Entry 4AQA (X-ray diffraction, 1.96 A resolution); this record covers chains A and B.

# Chain A
Molecule: Cadherin-23
Source organism: Mus musculus
Notes: fragment: ec1-2, residues 24-228
UniProtKB: Q99PF4 (CAD23_MOUSE); residues 2-206 here correspond to UniProt positions 24-228 (UniProt number = residue number + 22)
Amino-acid sequence (214 residues; numbered 1 to 214; the number before each row is that of its first residue):
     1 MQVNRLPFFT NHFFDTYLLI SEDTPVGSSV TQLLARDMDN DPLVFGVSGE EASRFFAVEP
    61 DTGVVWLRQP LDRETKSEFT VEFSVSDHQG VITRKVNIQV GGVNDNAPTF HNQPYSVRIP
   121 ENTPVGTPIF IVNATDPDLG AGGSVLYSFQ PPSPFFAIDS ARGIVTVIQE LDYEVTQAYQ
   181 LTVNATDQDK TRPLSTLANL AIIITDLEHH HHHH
Not modelled in the structure: 207-214
Differences from the reference sequence: expression tag (1, 207-214); engineered mutation G102 (Asp124 in Q99PF4)
Metal / ion sites: Ca2+ site 1: N4, R5, D37, D39, D41, D87; Ca2+ site 2: E22, D72, E74, D105; Ca2+ site 3: E22, E74, V103, D105, D138 (together with chloride ion); Ca2+ site 4: N104, N106, D136, D138, G142, D187
Curated features (UniProtKB/Swiss-Prot):
  - glycosylation (N-linked (GlcNAc...) asparagine): N133, N184

# Chain B
Molecule: Protocadherin-15
Source organism: Mus musculus
Notes: fragment: ec1-2, residues 27-259
UniProtKB: Q99PJ1 (PCD15_MOUSE); residues 1-233 here correspond to UniProt positions 27-259 (UniProt number = residue number + 26)
Amino-acid sequence (242 residues; numbered 0 to 241; the number before each row is that of its first residue; numbering starts at 0):
     0 MQYDDDWQYE DCKLARGGPP ATIVAIDEES RNGTILVDNM LIKGTAGGPD PTIELSLKDN
    60 VDYWVLLDPV KQMLFLNSTG RVLDRDPPMN IHSIVVQVQC VNKKVGTVIY HEVRIVVRDR
   120 NDNSPTFKHE SYYATVNELT PVGTTIFTGF SGDNGATDID DGPNGQIEYV IQYNPEDPTS
   180 NDTFEIPLML TGNVVLRKRL NYEDKTRYYV IIQANDRAQN LNERRTTTTT LTVDLEHHHH
   240 HH
Not modelled in the structure: 237-241
Differences from the reference sequence: expression tag (0, 234-241)
Cystine bridges: C11-C99
Metal / ion sites: Ca2+ site 1: E27, D85, D118, R119, D121, D159; Ca2+ site 2: E27, E28, D83, D85, D121; Ca2+ site 3: N120, N122, D157, D159, N163, D215; K+: D157, D159
Curated features (UniProtKB/Swiss-Prot):
  - glycosylation (N-linked (GlcNAc...) asparagine): N31, N76, N180

# How chain A and chain B interact
Pairs across the interface - 31 pairs, chain A then chain B:
  V3(A) - P186(B)
  L6(A) - L189(B)  hydrophobic
  D15(A) - R117(B)
  T16(A) - V115(B)
  T16(A) - R117(B)
  Y17(A) - I22(B)
  Y17(A) - V115(B)  hydrophobic
  L19(A) - I22(B)  hydrophobic
  S77(A) - R113(B)  hydrogen bond
  E78(A) - S92(B)
  E78(A) - R113(B)  salt bridge
  R94(A) - P162(B)
  Q99(A) - R113(B)  hydrogen bond
  Q99(A) - V115(B)
  G102(A) - P19(B)
  L139(A) - P19(B)  hydrophobic
  L139(A) - A20(B)  hydrophobic
  L139(A) - E111(B)
  G140(A) - I108(B)
  G140(A) - Y109(B)  hydrogen bond (backbone-backbone)
  A141(A) - I108(B)
  S144(A) - V107(B)  hydrogen bond (side chain-backbone)
  S144(A) - I108(B)
  L146(A) - Y8(B)  hydrophobic
  L146(A) - T106(B)
  S160(A) - Y8(B)  hydrogen bond
  A161(A) - V104(B)
  A161(A) - G105(B)
  A161(A) - T106(B)
  R162(A) - V104(B)
  Q188(A) - K12(B)
Also at the interface, not in a pair above, chain A (23 interface residues in all): F8, H12, N97
Also at the interface, not in a pair above, chain B (25 interface residues in all): P18, A24, G161, L187, R216, Q218

# In short
The interface between chain A and chain B involves 23 residues on one side and 25 on the other; the contacts
include 5 hydrogen bonds and 1 salt bridge. Among the polar pairs are E78(A)-R113(B), S77(A)-R113(B) and
Q99(A)-R113(B).
Here chain A is Cadherin-23 and chain B is Protocadherin-15, both from Mus musculus. Entry 4AQA (Crystal
structure of deafness associated mutant mouse cadherin-23 EC1- 2D124G and protocadherin-15 EC1-2 form I) was
determined by X-ray diffraction, deposited together with 4APX, 4AQ8, 4AQE and 4AXW.
